6Q0R - chains C and E of the 5 polymer chains in the assembly; structure by X-ray diffraction, 2.90 A resolution.

[Chain C]
Protein: DDB1- and CUL4-associated factor 15
Source organism: Homo sapiens
Notes: fragment: C-terminal domain
UniProt: Q66K64 (DCA15_HUMAN); residue numbers follow UniProt; this construct covers 383-600
Sequence (263 residues; row label = number of the first residue in the row):
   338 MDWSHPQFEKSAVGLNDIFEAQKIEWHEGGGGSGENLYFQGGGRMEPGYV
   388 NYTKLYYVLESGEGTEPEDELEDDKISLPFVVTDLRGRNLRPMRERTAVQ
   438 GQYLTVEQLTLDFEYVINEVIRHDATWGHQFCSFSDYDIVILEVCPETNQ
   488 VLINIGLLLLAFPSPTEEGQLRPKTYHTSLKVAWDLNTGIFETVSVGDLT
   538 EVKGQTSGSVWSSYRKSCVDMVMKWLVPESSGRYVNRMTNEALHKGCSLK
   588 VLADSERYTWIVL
Unresolved in the structure: 338-382, 397-413, 433-439, 504-507, 579-585
Differences from the reference sequence: initiating methionine (338); expression tag (339-382)
Small-molecule neighbours: O6M (3-cyano-N-(3-cyano-4-methyl-1H-indol-7-yl)benzene-1-sulfonamide): Val477, Arg552, Cys555, Val556, Val559
Swiss-Prot annotation at these positions:
  - mutagenesis: Leu392 (L392P: Decreased interaction with DDA1 and RBM39 in presence of indisulam), Thr420 (T420P: Decreased interaction with DDA1 and RBM39 in presence of indisulam), Glu444 (E444K: Decreased interaction with DDA1 and RBM39 in presence of indisulam), Val453 (V453D: Decreased interaction with DDA1 and RBM39 in presence of indisulam), Asp475 (D475H/N/V: Decreased interaction with RBM39 in presence of indisulam, without affecting interaction with DDA1 and DDB1)
Reported in the primary citation:
  - binding site for O6M: Val477, Val556

[Chain E]
Protein: DET1- and DDB1-associated protein 1
Source organism: Homo sapiens
UniProt: Q9BW61 (DDA1_HUMAN); numbering as in UniProt (aligned over 1-102)
Sequence (126 residues; row label = number of the first residue in the row; numbers below 1 keep their minus sign (Met-23 is residue -23)):
   -23 MGSSHHHHHHSAVDENLYFQGGGRMADFLKGLPVYNKSNFSRFHADSVCK
    27 ASNRRPSVYLPTREYPSEQIIVTEKTNILLRYLHQQWDKKNAAKKRDQEQ
    77 VELEGESSAPPRKVARTDSPDMHEDT
Unresolved in the structure: -23 to 2, 20-31, 71-102
Differences from the reference sequence: initiating methionine (-23); expression tag (-22 to 0)
Swiss-Prot annotation at these positions:
  - modified residue: Ala2 (N-acetylalanine), Ser33 (Phosphoserine), Ser95 (Phosphoserine)

[How chain C and chain E interact]
Pairs across the interface - 21 pairs, chain C then chain E:
  Asp461(C) - Trp63(E)
  Glu480(C) - Asn53(E)
  Thr485(C) - Lys51(E)
  Gln487(C) - Leu56(E)
  Leu489(C) - Leu55(E)  hydrophobic
  Leu489(C) - Leu56(E)  hydrophobic
  Leu489(C) - Leu59(E)  hydrophobic
  Ala520(C) - Leu56(E)  hydrophobic
  Glu529(C) - His60(E)  salt bridge
  Thr530(C) - Trp63(E)
  Val531(C) - Leu59(E)
  Val531(C) - His60(E)
  Val531(C) - Trp63(E)
  Ser532(C) - Trp63(E)
  Val533(C) - Trp63(E)
  Asp535(C) - Lys66(E)  salt bridge
  Met558(C) - Leu55(E)  hydrophobic
  Met558(C) - Leu59(E)  hydrophobic
  Trp562(C) - Ile54(E)
  Trp562(C) - Leu55(E)
  Trp562(C) - Tyr58(E)  hydrophobic
Other interface residues (no listed pair), chain C (17 interface residues in all): Leu479, Cys482, Val564
Other interface residues (no listed pair), chain E (11 interface residues in all): Thr52

[In short]
17 residues of chain C and 11 residues of chain E are in contact, with 2 salt bridges. Among the polar pairs
are Glu529(C)-His60(E) and Asp535(C)-Lys66(E). Ligands of chain C: compound O6M. Curated annotation (UniProt)
lists 5 mutagenesis sites on chain C. The paper reports a binding site for O6M at Val477(C) and Val556(C).
Here chain C is DDB1- and CUL4-associated factor 15 and chain E is DET1- and DDB1-associated protein 1, both
from Homo sapiens. Entry 6Q0R (Structure of DDB1-DDA1-DCAF15 complex bound to E7820 and RBM39) was determined
by X-ray diffraction (same publication as 6Q0V and 6Q0W).
